PDB entry 8IXD | electron microscopy, 4.40 A resolution (low resolution: residue-level contacts below are approximate; hydrogen-bond / salt-bridge calls are withheld) | chains Q and Y of the 27 polymer chains in the assembly

Chain Q:
Molecule: Tubulin beta-2A chain
From: Mus musculus
UniProtKB: Q7TMM9 (TBB2A_MOUSE); numbering as in UniProt (aligned over 1-445)
Amino-acid sequence (457 residues; each row starts with the number of its first residue):
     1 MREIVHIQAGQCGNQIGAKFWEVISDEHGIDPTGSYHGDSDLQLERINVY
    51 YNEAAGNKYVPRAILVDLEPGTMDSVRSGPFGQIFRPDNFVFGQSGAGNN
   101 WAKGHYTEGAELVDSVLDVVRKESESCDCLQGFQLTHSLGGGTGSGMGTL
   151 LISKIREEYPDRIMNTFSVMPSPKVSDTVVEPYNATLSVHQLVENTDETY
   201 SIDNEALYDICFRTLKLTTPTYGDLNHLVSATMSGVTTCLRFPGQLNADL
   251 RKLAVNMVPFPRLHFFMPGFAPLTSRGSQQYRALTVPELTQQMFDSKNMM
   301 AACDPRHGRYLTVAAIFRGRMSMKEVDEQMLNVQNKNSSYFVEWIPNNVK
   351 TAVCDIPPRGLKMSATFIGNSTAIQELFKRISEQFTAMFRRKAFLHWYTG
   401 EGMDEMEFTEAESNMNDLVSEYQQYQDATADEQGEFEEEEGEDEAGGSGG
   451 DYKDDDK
Unresolved in the structure: 427-457
Sequence notes: expression tag (446-457)
Small-molecule neighbours:
  - phosphomethylphosphonic acid guanylate ester (G2P): Gly10, Gln11, Cys12, Gln15, Asp67, Ala97, Gly98, Asn99, Ser138, Gly140, Gly141, Gly142, Thr143, Gly144, Asp177, Thr178, Asn204, Leu207, Tyr222, Leu225, Asn226
  - GTP (guanosine-5'-triphosphate): Gln245, Leu246, Asn247, Lys252
UniProt features mapped onto this chain:
  - motif: Met1 to Ile4 (MREI motif)
  - binding site (GTP): Gln11, Glu69, Ser138, Gly142, Thr143, Gly144, Asn204, Asn226
  - binding site (Mg(2+)): Glu69
  - modified residue: Ser40 (Phosphoserine), Lys58 (N6-acetyllysine), Ser172 (Phosphoserine), Thr285 (Phosphothreonine), Thr290 (Phosphothreonine), Arg318 (Omega-N-methylarginine), Glu438 (5-glutamyl polyglutamate)
  - cross-link (Glycyl lysine isopeptide (Lys-Gly)): Lys58 (interchain with G-Cter in ubiquitin), Lys324 (interchain with G-Cter in ubiquitin)

Chain Y:
Molecule: Kinesin-1 heavy chain
From: Homo sapiens
UniProtKB: P33176 (KINH_HUMAN); residue numbers follow UniProt; this construct covers 1-349
Amino-acid sequence (372 residues; row label = number of the first residue in the row; numbers below 1 keep their minus sign (Met-22 is residue -22)):
   -22 MGSSHHHHHHSSGLVPRGSHMASMADLAECNIKVMCRFRPLNESEVNRGD
    28 KYIAKFQGEDTVVIASKPYAFDRVFQSSTSQEQVYNDCAKKIVKDVLEGY
    78 NGTIFAYGQTSSGKTHTMEGKLHDPEGMGIIPRIVQDIFNYIYSMDENLE
   128 FHIKVSYFEIYLDKIRDLLDVSKTNLSVHEDKNRVPYVKGCTERFVCSPD
   178 EVMDTIDEGKSNRHVAVTNMNEHSSRSHSIFLINVKQENTQTEQKLSGKL
   228 YLVDLAGSAKVSKTGAEGAVLDEAKNINKSLSALGNVISALAEGSTYVPY
   278 RDSKMTRILQDSLGGNCRTTIVICCSPSSYNESETKSTLLFGQRAKTIKN
   328 TVCVNVELTAEQWKKKYEKEKE
Unresolved in the structure: -22 to 4, 330-349
Sequence notes: initiating methionine (-22); expression tag (-21 to 0); conflict Ala236 (Glu in P33176)
Small-molecule neighbours: ATP (adenosine-5'-triphosphate): Arg14, Arg16, Pro17, Asn19, Gln86, Thr87, Ser88, Ser89, Gly90, Lys91, Thr92, His93, Asn198, Glu199, His200, Ser201, Ser202, Leu232, Ala233, Gly234
UniProt features mapped onto this chain:
  - binding site (ATP): Gly85 to Thr92
  - modified residue: Ala2 (N-acetylalanine)
  - cross-link: Lys213 (Glycyl lysine isopeptide (Lys-Gly) (interchain with G-Cter in SUMO2))

Interface between chain Q and chain Y:
Pairs across the interface (21):
  Glu157(Q) - Lys141(Y)
  Glu157(Q) - Asn152(Y)
  Pro261(Q) - Asp279(Y)
  Arg262(Q) - Arg278(Y)
  Met406(Q) - Glu157(Y)
  Met406(Q) - Asp158(Y)
  Thr409(Q) - Arg161(Y)
  Glu410(Q) - His156(Y)
  Glu410(Q) - Glu157(Y)
  Glu412(Q) - Arg161(Y)
  Ser413(Q) - Glu157(Y)
  Ser413(Q) - Arg278(Y)
  Asn414(Q) - Arg278(Y)
  Asn416(Q) - Arg161(Y)
  Asp417(Q) - Tyr274(Y)
  Asp417(Q) - Arg278(Y)
  Ser420(Q) - Tyr274(Y)
  Glu421(Q) - Tyr274(Y)
  Gln424(Q) - Ser272(Y)
  Gln424(Q) - Thr273(Y)
  Gln424(Q) - Tyr274(Y)
Other interface residues (no listed pair), chain Y (13 interface residues in all): Lys256, Arg284

In short:
14 residues of chain Q face 13 of chain Y across their interface. Chain Q binds GTP and
phosphomethylphosphonic acid guanylate ester. Bound to chain Y: ATP.
Here chain Q is Tubulin beta-2A chain (Mus musculus) and chain Y is Kinesin-1 heavy chain (Homo sapiens).
Entry 8IXD (GMPCPP-Alpha1C/Beta2A-microtubule decorated with kinesin non-seam region) was determined by
electron microscopy together with 8IXA, 8IXB, 8IXE, 8IXF and 8IXG from the same study.
